PDB entry 4QCL | X-ray diffraction, 2.20 A resolution | chains A and C of the 3 polymer chains in the assembly

[Chain A]
Molecule: DNA polymerase alpha catalytic subunit
Organism: Homo sapiens
Notes: EC 2.7.7.7; fragment: Human dna polymerase apha catalytic core domain residues 336-1257
UniProtKB: P09884 (DPOLA_HUMAN); numbering as in UniProt (aligned over 336-1257)
Amino-acid sequence (922 residues; each row starts with the number of its first residue):
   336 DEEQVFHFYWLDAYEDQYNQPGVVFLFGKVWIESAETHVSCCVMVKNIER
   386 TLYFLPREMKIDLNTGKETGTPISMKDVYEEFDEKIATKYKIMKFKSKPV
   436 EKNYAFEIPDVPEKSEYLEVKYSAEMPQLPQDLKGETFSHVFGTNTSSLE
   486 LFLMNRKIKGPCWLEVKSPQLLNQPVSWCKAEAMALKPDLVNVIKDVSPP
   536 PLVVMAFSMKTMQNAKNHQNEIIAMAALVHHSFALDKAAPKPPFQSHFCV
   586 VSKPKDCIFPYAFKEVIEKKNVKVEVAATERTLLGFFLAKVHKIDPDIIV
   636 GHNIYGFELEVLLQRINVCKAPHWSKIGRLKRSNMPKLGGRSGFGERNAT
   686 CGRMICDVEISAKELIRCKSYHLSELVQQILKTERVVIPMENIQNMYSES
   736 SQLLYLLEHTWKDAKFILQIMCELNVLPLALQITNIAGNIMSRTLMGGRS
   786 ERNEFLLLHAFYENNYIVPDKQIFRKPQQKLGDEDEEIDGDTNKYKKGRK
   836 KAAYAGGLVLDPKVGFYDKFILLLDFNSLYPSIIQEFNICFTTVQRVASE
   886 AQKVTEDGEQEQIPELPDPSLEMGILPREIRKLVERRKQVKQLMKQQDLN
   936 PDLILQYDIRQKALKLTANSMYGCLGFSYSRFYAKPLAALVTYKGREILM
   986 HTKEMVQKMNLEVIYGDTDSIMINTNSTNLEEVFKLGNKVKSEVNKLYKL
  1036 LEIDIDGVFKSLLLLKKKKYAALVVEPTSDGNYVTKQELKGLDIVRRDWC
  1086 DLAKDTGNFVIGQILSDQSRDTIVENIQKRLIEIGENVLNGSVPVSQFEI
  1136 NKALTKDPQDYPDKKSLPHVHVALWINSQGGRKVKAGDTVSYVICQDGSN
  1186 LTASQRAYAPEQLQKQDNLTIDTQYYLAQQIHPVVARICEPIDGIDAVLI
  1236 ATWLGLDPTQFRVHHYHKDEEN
Disordered / not traced: 336-337, 674-677, 809-833, 883-895, 1245-1257
Construct notes: engineered mutation Ala516 (Val in P09884)
Metal / ion sites: Zn2+ site 1: His342, Glu500; Mg2+: Asp860, Phe861, Asp1004 (together with 2'-deoxycytidine-5'-triphosphate); Zn2+ site 2: Asp860, Asp1004 (together with 2'-deoxycytidine-5'-triphosphate); K+: Cys1224, Glu1225, Ile1227, Ile1230
Ligand contacts: 2'-deoxycytidine-5'-triphosphate: Asp860, Phe861, Asn862, Ser863, Leu864, Tyr865, Pro866, Arg922, Lys950, Leu951, Asn954, Tyr957, Thr1003, Asp1004
UniProt features mapped onto this chain:
  - modified residue: Thr406 (Phosphothreonine), Lys970 (N6-succinyllysine)

[Chain C]
Molecule: DNA template
Sequence (21 nucleotides; each row starts with the number of its first residue):
   101 ATTACTATAGGCGCTCCAGGC
Disordered / not traced: 101-108

[Chain A / chain C interface]
Contacting residue pairs (46; chain A residue first):
  Gly783(A) with DG110(C), phosphate contact
  Arg784(A) with DG110(C), hydrogen bond to the phosphate
  Ser785(A) with DG110(C), hydrogen bond to the phosphate
  Arg834(A) with DC112(C), base contact; DG113(C), hydrogen bond to the base; DC114(C), base contact
  Ala837(A) with DC112(C), phosphate contact; DG113(C), phosphate contact
  Ala838(A) with DC112(C), hydrogen bond to the phosphate
  Tyr839(A) with DG111(C), phosphate contact; DC112(C), sugar contact
  Ala840(A) with DC112(C), phosphate contact; DG113(C), phosphate contact
  Gly841(A) with DC112(C), hydrogen bond to the phosphate; DG113(C), hydrogen bond to the phosphate
  Gly842(A) with DG113(C), sugar contact
  Val844(A) with DG113(C), phosphate contact; DC114(C), phosphate contact
  Leu951(A) with DG110(C), base contact
  Asn954(A) with DG110(C), hydrogen bond to the base
  Ser955(A) with DG110(C), hydrogen bond to the base
  Tyr957(A) with DG110(C), base contact
  Gly958(A) with DG110(C), base contact; DG111(C), sugar contact
  Cys959(A) with DG110(C), sugar contact
  Gly961(A) with DG111(C), sugar contact
  Phe962(A) with DA109(C), sugar contact; DG110(C), phosphate contact; DG111(C), phosphate contact
  Tyr964(A) with DA109(C), base contact
  Lys1051(A) with DT115(C), salt bridge to the phosphate; DC116(C), phosphate contact
  Lys1052(A) with DC114(C), salt bridge to the phosphate
  Lys1053(A) with DG113(C), base contact; DC114(C), sugar contact
  Lys1054(A) with DT115(C), phosphate contact; DC116(C), phosphate contact
  Trp1084(A) with DC117(C), phosphate contact
  Ser1151(A) with DA118(C), phosphate contact; DG119(C), hydrogen bond to the phosphate
  Thr1187(A) with DG119(C), hydrogen bond to the phosphate
  Ser1189(A) with DA118(C), hydrogen bond to the phosphate; DG119(C), phosphate contact
  Gln1214(A) with DA118(C), phosphate contact
  Arg1222(A) with DC116(C), hydrogen bond to the phosphate; DC117(C), salt bridge to the phosphate
Also at the interface, not in a pair above, chain A (33 interface residues in all): Glu786, Gln1190, Pro1218

[Overview]
33 residues of chain A and 11 residues of chain C are in contact, with 12 hydrogen bonds and 3 salt bridges.
Polar pairs include Arg834(A)-DG113(C), Asn954(A)-DG110(C) and Ser955(A)-DG110(C). Chain A binds
2'-deoxycytidine-5'-triphosphate. His342(A) and Glu500(A) coordinate Zn2+ site 1.
Chain A is DNA polymerase alpha catalytic subunit (Homo sapiens) and chain C is DNA template; the structure,
Crystal structure of the catalytic core of human DNA polymerase alpha in ternary complex with an ..., was
determined by X-ray diffraction.
